Entry 1IHD (X-ray diffraction, 2.65 A resolution); this record covers chains A and C.

[Chain A (and C)]
Name: L-asparaginase II
Source organism: Escherichia coli
Notes: EC 3.5.1.1; chain C of this document is another copy of the same molecule, construct and numbering; everything in this record applies to it too
UniProt: P00805 (ASPG2_ECOLI); residues 1-326 here correspond to UniProt positions 23-348 (UniProt number = residue number + 22)
Amino-acid sequence (326 residues; numbered 1 to 326; the number before each row is that of its first residue):
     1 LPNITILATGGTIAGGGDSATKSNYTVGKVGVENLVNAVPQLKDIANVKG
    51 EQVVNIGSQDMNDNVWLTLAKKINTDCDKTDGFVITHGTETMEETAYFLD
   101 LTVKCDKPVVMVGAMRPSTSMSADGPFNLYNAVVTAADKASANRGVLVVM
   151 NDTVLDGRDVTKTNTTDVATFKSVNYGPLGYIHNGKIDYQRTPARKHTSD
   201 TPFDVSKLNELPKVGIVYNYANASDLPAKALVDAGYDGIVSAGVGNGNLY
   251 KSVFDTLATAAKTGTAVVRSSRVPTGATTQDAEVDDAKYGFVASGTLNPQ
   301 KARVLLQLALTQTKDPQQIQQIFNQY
Disordered / not traced: 16-34 (chain C: 16-33)
Differences from the reference sequence: engineered mutation E90 (Asp112 in P00805)
Curated features (UniProtKB/Swiss-Prot):
  - active site: T12 (O-isoaspartyl threonine intermediate)
  - binding site (substrate): S58, Q59
Disulfides: C77-C105

[How chain A and chain C interact]
Contacting residue pairs (94; chain A residue first):
  Q59(A) with V244(C); N248(C); L249(C); Y250(C)
  D60(A) with Y250(C); K251(C), hydrogen bond (side chain-backbone)
  M61(A) with A221(C); N222(C), hydrogen bond (backbone-backbone); Y250(C)
  N62(A) with N222(C); Y250(C)
  D63(A) with N222(C), hydrogen bond (backbone-side chain)
  W66(A) with A221(C), hydrophobic
  E90(A) with V244(C); R272(C), hydrogen bond (backbone-side chain)
  E94(A) with Y220(C); A221(C), hydrogen bond (side chain-backbone); R272(C), salt bridge
  K162(A) with G245(C); V273(C); P274(C)
  T163(A) with V273(C); P274(C); T275(C), hydrogen bond (backbone-side chain)
  N164(A) with V273(C); T275(C), hydrogen bond; G276(C)
  T165(A) with G245(C); N246(C); S271(C); V273(C); T275(C), hydrogen bond (backbone-backbone); G276(C); A277(C), hydrogen bond (side chain-backbone)
  T166(A) with N246(C)
  G215(A) with Y220(C)
  I216(A) with Y218(C), hydrophobic; Y220(C), hydrogen bond (backbone-side chain)
  Y218(A) with I216(C), hydrophobic; Y218(C), hydrophobic; P299(C); Q300(C), hydrogen bond
  Y220(A) with E94(C); G215(C); I216(C), hydrogen bond (side chain-backbone); R303(C)
  A221(A) with M61(C); W66(C), hydrophobic; E94(C), hydrogen bond (backbone-side chain); R303(C)
  N222(A) with M61(C), hydrogen bond (backbone-backbone); N62(C); D63(C), hydrogen bond (side chain-backbone); R303(C)
  S224(A) with Y236(C), hydrogen bond
  L226(A) with A234(C), hydrophobic
  P227(A) with P227(C), hydrophobic
  A234(A) with L226(C), hydrophobic
  Y236(A) with S224(C), hydrogen bond
  V244(A) with Q59(C); E90(C)
  G245(A) with K162(C); T165(C)
  N246(A) with T165(C)
  N248(A) with Q59(C)
  L249(A) with Q59(C)
  Y250(A) with Q59(C); D60(C); M61(C); N62(C)
  K251(A) with D60(C), hydrogen bond (backbone-side chain)
  S271(A) with T165(C)
  R272(A) with E90(C); E93(C), salt bridge; E94(C), salt bridge; Q300(C)
  V273(A) with K162(C); T163(C); N164(C); T165(C)
  P274(A) with K162(C); T163(C); P274(C), hydrophobic
  T275(A) with T163(C), hydrogen bond (side chain-backbone); N164(C), hydrogen bond; T165(C), hydrogen bond (backbone-backbone)
  G276(A) with N164(C); T165(C)
  A277(A) with T165(C), hydrogen bond (backbone-side chain)
  Q300(A) with Y218(C), hydrogen bond; R272(C)
  R303(A) with Y220(C); A221(C), hydrogen bond (side chain-backbone); N222(C)
Other interface residues (no listed pair), chain A (47 interface residues in all): T91, E93, V214, A230, L231, E283, P299
Other interface residues (no listed pair), chain C (48 interface residues in all): T91, T166, V214, A230, L231, T278, E283

[Overview]
47 residues of chain A and 48 residues of chain C are in contact; the contacts include 24 hydrogen bonds and 3
salt bridges. Among the polar pairs are E94(A)-R272(C), R272(A)-E93(C) and D60(A)-K251(C).
Chain A and chain C are both L-asparaginase II (Escherichia coli); the structure, Crystal Structure of
Trigonal Form of D90E Mutant of Escherichia coli Asparaginase II, was determined by X-ray diffraction,
deposited together with 1JAZ and 1JJA.
